Entry 6YOI (X-ray diffraction, 1.20 A resolution); this record covers chain A.

Chain A:
Molecule: Carbonic anhydrase 2
From: Homo sapiens
Notes: EC 4.2.1.1
UniProt: P00918 (CAH2_HUMAN); residues 1-260 here = UniProt positions 1-260
Amino-acid sequence (260 residues; each row starts with the number of its first residue):
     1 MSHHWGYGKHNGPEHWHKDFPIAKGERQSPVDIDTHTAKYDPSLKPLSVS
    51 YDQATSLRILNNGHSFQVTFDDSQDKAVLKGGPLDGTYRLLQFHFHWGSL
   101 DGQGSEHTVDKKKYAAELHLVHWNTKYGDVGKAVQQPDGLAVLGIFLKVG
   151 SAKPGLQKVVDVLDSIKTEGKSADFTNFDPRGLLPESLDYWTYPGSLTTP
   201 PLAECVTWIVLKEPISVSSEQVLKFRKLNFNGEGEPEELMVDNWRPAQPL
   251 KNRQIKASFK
Disordered / not traced: 1-3
Sequence notes: engineered mutation Ser65 (Ala in P00918), Gln67 (Asn in P00918), Thr69 (Glu in P00918), Leu91 (Ile in P00918), Val130 (Phe in P00918), Glu169 (Lys in P00918), Ala203 (Leu in P00918)
Swiss-Prot annotation at these positions:
  - active site: His64 (Proton donor/acceptor)
  - binding site (Zn(2+)): His94, His96, His119
  - binding site (substrate): Thr198, Thr199
  - site: Tyr7 (Fine-tunes the proton-transfer properties of H-64), Asn62 (Fine-tunes the proton-transfer properties of H-64), Gln92 (Involved in the binding of some activators, including histamine and L-histidine)
  - modified residue: Ser2 (N-acetylserine), Ser165 (Phosphoserine), Ser172 (Phosphoserine)
  - natural variant: Lys18 (K18E: In Jogjakarta), Gln92 (Q92P: In OPTB3), His94 (H94Y: In OPTB3 loss of activity), His107 (H107Y: In OPTB3), Gly144 (G144R: In OPTB3), Pro236 (P236H: In Melbourne)
  - mutagenesis: Trp5 (W5A: Impaired activity, not rescued by 4-methylimidazole (4-MI); when associated with W-64), Tyr7 (Y7F: Enhanced activity; Y7H: Reduced proton transfer rate), Asn62 (N62A: Reduced activity; N62D: Strongly reduced activity; N62H: Reduced proton transfer; when associated with A-64; N62L: Reduced activity; N62T: Reduced activity; N62V: Reduced activity), His64 (H64A: Reduced CO(2) hydrase activity, rescued by 4-methylimidazole (4-MI). Reduced proton transfer; when associated with H-62. Enhanced proton transfer; when associated with H-67 ...), His94 (H94C/D/E/N/Q: Strongly reduced CO(2) hydrase and p-nitrophenyl acetate esterase activities, impaired stability of zinc binding), Glu106 (E106A/Q: Strongly reduced CO(2) hydrase activity; E106D: Normal CO(2) hydrase activity), Glu117 (E117Q: Strongly reduced activity and sulfonamide affinity), His119 (H119D/N/Q: Reduced activity; H119E: Strongly reduced activity), Val121 (V121A/G/I/L/S: Reduced CO(2) hydrase and p-nitrophenyl acetate esterase activities; V121K/R: Strongly reduced CO(2) hydrase and p-nitrophenyl acetate esterase activities), Val142 (V142F/Y: Strongly impaired activity; V142G: Weakly impaired activity; V142H: Impaired activity), Leu197 (L197A: Reduced CO(2) hydrase activity; L197E/H/R: Strongly reduced CO(2) hydrase activity; L197F: Normal activity), Thr198 (T198A/C/H/P: Strongly reduced activity; T198D/E: Strongly reduced activity, but enhanced zinc affinity; T198S/V: Reduced activity), 2 further mutagenesis entries in UniProt
Metal / ion sites: Zn2+: His94, His96, His119 (together with Meta-Carborane di-propyl-sulfonamide)
Small-molecule neighbours: Meta-Carborane di-propyl-sulfonamide (P7H): Leu91, Gln92, His94, His96, Glu106, His119, Val121, Val130, Gly131, Val134, Leu140, Val142, Ser196, Leu197, Thr198, Thr199, Pro201, Trp208

Summary:
Chain A binds Meta-Carborane di-propyl-sulfonamide. His94, His96 and His119 coordinate Zn2+. From UniProt:
active-site residue His64, 3 Zn2+-binding residues, substrate-binding residues Thr198 and Thr199 and 14
mutagenesis sites.
Chain A is Carbonic anhydrase 2 (Homo sapiens); the structure, Meta-Carborane di-propyl-sulfonamide in complex
with CA IX mimic, was determined by X-ray diffraction (same publication as 6YO2, 6YO4, 6YO7, 6YOK and 6YOL).
